Entry 5ZE0 (X-ray diffraction, 2.75 A resolution); this record covers chains N and G of the 6 polymer chains in the assembly.

== Chain N ==
Name: HMGB1 A-B box
Source organism: Mus musculus
UniProt: P63158 (HMGB1_MOUSE); residues 1-163 here = UniProt positions 1-163
Sequence (163 residues; row label = number of the first residue in the row):
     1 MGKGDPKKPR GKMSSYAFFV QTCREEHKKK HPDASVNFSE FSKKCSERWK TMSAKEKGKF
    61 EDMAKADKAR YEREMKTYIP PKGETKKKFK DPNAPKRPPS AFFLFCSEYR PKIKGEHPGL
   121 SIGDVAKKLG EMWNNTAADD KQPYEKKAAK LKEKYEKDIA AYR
Unresolved in the structure: 1-9, 51-53, 77-96, 117-121, 137-138, 158-163
UniProt features mapped onto this chain:
  - DNA-binding region: Pro-9 to Ile-79 (HMG box 1), Pro-95 to Arg-163 (HMG box 2)
  - region: Lys-3 to Ser-15 (LPS binding (delipidated)), His-27 to Lys-43 (NLS 1), Pro-80 to Lys-96 (LPS binding (Lipid A)), Phe-89 to Glu-108 (Cytokine-stimulating activity)
  - motif: His-27 to Lys-43 (Nuclear localization signal (NLS) 1)
  - binding site (heparin): Met-1 to Arg-10
  - site (Cleavage): Arg-10, Gly-11, Asp-67, Lys-68
  - modified residue: Lys-3 (N6-acetyllysine), Lys-7 (N6-acetyllysine), Lys-8 (N6-acetyllysine), Lys-12 (N6-acetyllysine), Cys-23 (Cysteine sulfonic acid (-SO3H)), Lys-28 (N6-acetyllysine), Lys-29 (N6-acetyllysine), Lys-30 (N6-acetyllysine), Ser-35 (Phosphoserine), Lys-43 (N6-acetyllysine), Cys-45 (Cysteine sulfonic acid (-SO3H)), Lys-90 (N6-acetyllysine), Ser-100 (Phosphoserine), Cys-106 (Cysteine sulfonic acid (-SO3H)), Lys-127 (N6-acetyllysine), Lys-128 (N6-acetyllysine), Lys-141 (N6-acetyllysine)
  - cross-link (Isoglutamyl lysine isopeptide (Lys-Gln)): Lys-28 (interchain with Q-?), Lys-43 (interchain with Q-?), Lys-44 (interchain with Q-?), Lys-68 (interchain with Q-?)

== Chain G ==
Molecule: 54-nt DNA strand
Sequence (54 nucleotides; row label = number of the first residue in the row):
     3 GGTTTTTGTC TGGCTTCACA CTTGATTTGC ATCACTGTGT AAGACAGGCC AGAT
Bound ions: Mg2+: DG41, DT42 (shared with 3 residues of chain C)

== Interface between chain N and chain G ==
Pairs across the interface - 15 pairs, chain N then chain G:
  Lys-12(N) / DT11(G)  sugar contact
  Met-13(N) / DT11(G)  phosphate contact
  Met-13(N) / DC12(G)  sugar contact
  Ala-17(N) / DC12(G)  sugar contact
  Gln-21(N) / DT13(G)  hydrogen bond to the phosphate
  Lys-28(N) / DG14(G)  salt bridge to the phosphate
  Phe-38(N) / DT13(G)  base contact
  Phe-102(N) / DT25(G)  sugar contact
  Ile-122(N) / DA22(G)  base contact
  Gly-123(N) / DC23(G)  sugar contact
  Ala-126(N) / DC23(G)  base contact
  Ala-126(N) / DT24(G)  sugar contact
  Lys-127(N) / DC23(G)  phosphate contact
  Lys-127(N) / DT24(G)  sugar contact
  Gly-130(N) / DT25(G)  phosphate contact
Other interface residues (no listed pair), chain N (17 interface residues in all): Arg-10, Gly-11, Val-20, Phe-103, Tyr-155
Other interface residues (no listed pair), chain G (9 interface residues in all): DT29

== Summary ==
17 residues of chain N face 9 of chain G across their interface; the contacts include 1 hydrogen bond and 1
salt bridge. Among the polar pairs are Gln-21(N)/DT13(G) and Lys-28(N)/DG14(G). UniProt lists a DNA-binding
region and 10 heparin-binding residues on chain N.
Here chain N is HMGB1 A-B box (Mus musculus) and chain G is a 54-nt DNA strand. Entry 5ZE0 (Hairpin Forming
Complex, RAG1/2-Nicked(with Dideoxy) 12RSS/23RSS complex in Mg2+) was determined by X-ray diffraction,
deposited together with 5ZDZ, 5ZE1, 5ZE2, 6CG0, 6CIJ, 6CIK, 6CIL and 6CIM.
